Entry 6J6N (electron microscopy, 3.86 A resolution); this record covers chains S and E of the 41 polymer chains in the assembly.

[Chain S]
Name: Pre-mRNA-splicing factor CWC15
Source organism: Saccharomyces cerevisiae S288c
UniProtKB: Q03772 (CWC15_YEAST); numbering as in UniProt (aligned over 1-175)
Amino-acid sequence (175 residues; numbered 1 to 175; the number before each row is that of its first residue):
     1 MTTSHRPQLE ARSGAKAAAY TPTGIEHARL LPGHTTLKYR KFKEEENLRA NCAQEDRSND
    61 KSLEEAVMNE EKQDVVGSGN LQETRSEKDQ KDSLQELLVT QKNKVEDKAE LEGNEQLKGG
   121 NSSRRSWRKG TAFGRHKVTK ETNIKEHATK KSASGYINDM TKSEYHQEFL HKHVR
Disordered / not traced: 1-2, 42-125, 136-154

[Chain E]
Molecule: U6 snRNA
Source organism: Saccharomyces cerevisiae S288c
Sequence (112 nucleotides; numbered 1 to 112; the number before each row is that of its first residue):
     1 GUUCGCGAAG UAACCCUUCG UGGACAUUUG GUCAAUUUGA AACAAUACAG AGAUGAUCAG
    61 CAGUUCCCCU GCAUAAGGAU GAACCGUUUU ACAAAGAGAU UUAUUUCGUU UU
Disordered / not traced: 104-112
Ion coordination: Mg2+ site 1: G60, U80; Mg2+ site 2: C61, G77; Mg2+ site 3: G78, U80; Mg2+ site 4 near G81 (its only coordinating residue here)
Reported in the primary citation:
  - Mg2+ coordination: G60, G78, U80

[Chain S / chain E interface]
Residue-residue contacts (23; chain S residue first):
  Thr3(S) with C84(E), hydrogen bond to the sugar; C85(E), hydrogen bond to the base
  Ser4(S) with A62(E), base contact; C84(E), hydrogen bond to the base
  His5(S) with G52(E), hydrogen bond to the base; C61(E), base contact; A62(E), base contact; U80(E), hydrogen bond to the base
  Arg6(S) with A62(E), base contact; G63(E), base contact; C84(E), sugar contact; C85(E), salt bridge to the phosphate
  Gln8(S) with G63(E), sugar contact
  Glu10(S) with U64(E), sugar contact; U65(E), phosphate contact
  Arg12(S) with U64(E), hydrogen bond to the phosphate; U65(E), salt bridge to the phosphate
  Lys16(S) with U65(E), salt bridge to the phosphate
  Tyr20(S) with C66(E), sugar contact
  Ile25(S) with A73(E), phosphate contact
  His27(S) with U74(E), base contact
  Arg29(S) with U74(E), hydrogen bond to the base
  Leu30(S) with U74(E), base contact
Also at the interface, not in a pair above, chain S (16 interface residues in all): Pro7, Ala11, Glu26
Also at the interface, not in a pair above, chain E (13 interface residues in all): C72

[In short]
Chain S and chain E form an interface of 16 and 13 residues respectively; the contacts include 7 hydrogen
bonds and 3 salt bridges. Among the polar pairs are Thr3(S)-C85(E), Ser4(S)-C84(E) and His5(S)-G52(E). G60(E)
and U80(E) coordinate Mg2+ site 1. From the paper: Mg2+ coordination by G60(E), G78(E) and U80(E).
Here chain S is Pre-mRNA-splicing factor CWC15 and chain E is U6 snRNA, both from Saccharomyces cerevisiae
S288c. Entry 6J6N (Cryo-EM structure of the yeast B*-b1 complex at an average resolution of 3.86 angstrom) was
determined by electron microscopy (same publication as 6J6G, 6J6H and 6J6Q).
